PDB entry 9GEV | electron microscopy, 3.47 A resolution | chains L and Q of the 20 polymer chains in the assembly

== Chain L ==
Molecule: Nucleosomal DNA Strand 2
Sequence (152 nucleotides; numbered -81 to 70; the number before each row is that of its first residue; numbers below 1 keep their minus sign (DT-81 is residue -81)):
   -81 TGCCGAGGCC GCTCAATTGG TCGTAGACAG CTCTAGCACC GCTTAAACGC ACGTACGCGC
   -21 TGTCCCCCGC GTTTTAACCG CCAAGGGGAT TACTCCCTAG TCTCCAGGCA CGTGTCAGAT
    39 ATATACATCC TGTGCATGTA CTCGGGATAT TG
Unresolved in the structure: -81 to -76, 60-70

== Chain Q ==
Protein: Histone H3.1
Source organism: Homo sapiens
UniProtKB: P68431 (H31_HUMAN); residues 0-135 here correspond to UniProt positions 1-136 (UniProt number = residue number + 1)
Chain sequence (136 residues; each row starts with the number of its first residue; numbering starts at 0):
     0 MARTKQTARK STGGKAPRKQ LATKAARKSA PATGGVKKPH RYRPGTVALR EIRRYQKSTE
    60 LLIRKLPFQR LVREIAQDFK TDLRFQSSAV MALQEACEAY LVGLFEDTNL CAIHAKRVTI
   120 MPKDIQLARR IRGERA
Unresolved in the structure: 0-36
UniProt features mapped onto this chain:
  - modified residue: Arg2 (Asymmetric dimethylarginine), Thr3 (Phosphothreonine), Lys4 (Allysine), Gln5 (5-glutamyl dopamine), Thr6 (Phosphothreonine), Arg8 (Citrulline), Lys9 (N6,N6,N6-trimethyllysine), Ser10 (ADP-ribosylserine), Thr11 (Phosphothreonine), Lys14 (N6-(2-hydroxyisobutyryl)lysine), Arg17 (Asymmetric dimethylarginine), Lys18 (N6-(2-hydroxyisobutyryl)lysine), Lys23 (N6-(2-hydroxyisobutyryl)lysine), Arg26 (Citrulline), Lys27 (N6,N6,N6-trimethyllysine), Ser28 (ADP-ribosylserine), Lys36 (N6,N6,N6-trimethyllysine), Lys37 (N6-methyllysine), Tyr41 (Phosphotyrosine), Lys56 (N6,N6,N6-trimethyllysine) and 8 more in UniProt
  - lipidation: Lys18 (N6-decanoyllysine)

== How chain L and chain Q interact ==
Contacting residue pairs - 16 pairs, chain L then chain Q:
  DG-23(L) - Arg83(Q)  phosphate contact
  DG-23(L) - Phe84(Q)  sugar contact
  DG-23(L) - Gln85(Q)  phosphate contact
  DG-23(L) - Ser86(Q)  hydrogen bond to the phosphate
  DC-22(L) - Arg72(Q)  salt bridge to the phosphate
  DC-22(L) - Arg83(Q)  hydrogen bond to the phosphate
  DC-22(L) - Phe84(Q)  hydrogen bond to the phosphate
  DT-7(L) - Arg40(Q)  sugar contact
  DA-6(L) - Arg40(Q)  salt bridge to the phosphate
  DA-5(L) - Pro43(Q)  phosphate contact
  DC-4(L) - Val117(Q)  phosphate contact
  DC-4(L) - Thr118(Q)  hydrogen bond to the phosphate
  DC-3(L) - Arg116(Q)  phosphate contact
  DC-3(L) - Val117(Q)  hydrogen bond to the phosphate
  DC-3(L) - Thr118(Q)  hydrogen bond to the phosphate
  DG-2(L) - Arg116(Q)  phosphate contact
Interface residues without a listed pair, chain L (9 interface residues in all): DC-14
Interface residues without a listed pair, chain Q (13 interface residues in all): Arg42, Arg63, Met120

== Summary ==
The interface between chain L and chain Q involves 9 residues on one side and 13 on the other, with 6 hydrogen
bonds and 2 salt bridges. Polar contacts include DG-23(L)-Ser86(Q), DC-22(L)-Arg83(Q) and DC-22(L)-Phe84(Q).
Here chain L is Nucleosomal DNA Strand 2 and chain Q is Histone H3.1 (Homo sapiens). Entry 9GEV (CryoEM
structure of the human INO80 core-nucleosome complex state N-6) was determined by electron microscopy.
